8YWT - chains N and X of the 16 polymer chains in the assembly; structure by electron microscopy, 2.80 A resolution.

Chain N:
Protein: V-type ATP synthase subunit I
Source organism: Thermus thermophilus HB8
UniProtKB: Q5SIT6 (Q5SIT6_THET8); residue numbers follow UniProt; this construct covers 1-652
Chain sequence (652 residues; each row starts with the number of its first residue):
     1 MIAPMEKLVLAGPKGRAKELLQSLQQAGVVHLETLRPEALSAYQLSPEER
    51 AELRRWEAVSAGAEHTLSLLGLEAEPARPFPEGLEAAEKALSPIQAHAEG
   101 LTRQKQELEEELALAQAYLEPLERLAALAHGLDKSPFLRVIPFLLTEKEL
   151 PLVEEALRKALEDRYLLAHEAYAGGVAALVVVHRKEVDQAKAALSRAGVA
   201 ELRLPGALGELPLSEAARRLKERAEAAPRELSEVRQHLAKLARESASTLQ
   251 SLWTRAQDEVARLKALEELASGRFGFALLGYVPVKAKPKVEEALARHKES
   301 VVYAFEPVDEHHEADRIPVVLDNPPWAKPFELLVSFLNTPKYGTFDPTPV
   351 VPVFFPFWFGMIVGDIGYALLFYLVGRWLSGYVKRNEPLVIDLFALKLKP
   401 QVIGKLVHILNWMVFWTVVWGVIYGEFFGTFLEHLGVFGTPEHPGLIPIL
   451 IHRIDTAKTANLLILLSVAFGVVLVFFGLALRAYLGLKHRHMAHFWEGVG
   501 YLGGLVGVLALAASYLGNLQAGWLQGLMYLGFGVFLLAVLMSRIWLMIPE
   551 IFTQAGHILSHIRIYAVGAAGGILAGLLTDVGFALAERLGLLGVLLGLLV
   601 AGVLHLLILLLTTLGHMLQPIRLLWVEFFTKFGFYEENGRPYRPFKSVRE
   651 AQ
Not modelled in the structure: 1-3
From the paper describing this entry:
  - catalytic residues: His616 (proposed by the authors, not directly observed)

Chain X:
Protein: V-type ATP synthase, subunit K
Source organism: Thermus thermophilus HB8
UniProtKB: Q5SIT7 (Q5SIT7_THET8); residues -18 to 80 here correspond to UniProt positions 1-99 (UniProt number = residue number + 19)
Chain sequence (102 residues; numbered -18 to 83; the number before each row is that of its first residue; numbers below 1 keep their minus sign (Met-18 is residue -18)):
   -18 MKKLLVTVLLAVFGALAFAAEEAAASGGLDRGLIAVGMGLAVGLAALGTG
    32 VAQARIGAAGVGAIAEDRSNFGTALIFLLLPETLVIFGLLIAFILNGRLH
    82 HH
Not modelled in the structure: -18 to 7, 81-83
Differences from the reference sequence: expression tag (81-83)
From the paper describing this entry:
  - self-association interface (contacts with another copy of this molecule); pairs are residue here / residue on that copy: Glu63-Thr64 (hydrogen bond)

Interface between chain N and chain X:
Contacting residue pairs - 7 pairs, chain N then chain X:
  Leu393(N) - Gly53(X)
  Leu393(N) - Thr54(X)
  Leu574(N) - Phe68(X)  hydrophobic
  Leu577(N) - Leu71(X)  hydrophobic
  Leu577(N) - Ile75(X)  hydrophobic
  Ile608(N) - Ile67(X)  hydrophobic
  Leu611(N) - Thr64(X)
Interface residues without a listed pair, chain N (7 interface residues in all): Phe394, Ile573
Interface residues without a listed pair, chain X (8 interface residues in all): Ile57

Summary:
Chain N and chain X form an interface of 7 and 8 residues respectively. The paper reports the catalytic
residue His616(N); a self-association interface involving Glu63(X).
Here chain N is V-type ATP synthase subunit I and chain X is V-type ATP synthase, subunit K, both from Thermus
thermophilus HB8. Entry 8YWT (The isolated Vo domain of V/A-ATPase from Thermus thermophilus) was determined
by electron microscopy, deposited together with 8YXZ, 8YY0 and 8YY1.
